Entry 9E41 (electron microscopy, 2.83 A resolution); this record covers chains A and C of the 6 polymer chains in the assembly.

== Chain A (and C) ==
Protein: E glycoprotein
From: Deer tick virus
Notes: chain C of this document is another copy of the same molecule, construct and numbering; everything in this record applies to it too
Reference sequence: Q8VBK7 (Q8VBK7_9FLAV); residues 1-494 here correspond to UniProt positions 279-772 (UniProt number = residue number + 278)
Amino-acid sequence (494 residues; each row starts with the number of its first residue):
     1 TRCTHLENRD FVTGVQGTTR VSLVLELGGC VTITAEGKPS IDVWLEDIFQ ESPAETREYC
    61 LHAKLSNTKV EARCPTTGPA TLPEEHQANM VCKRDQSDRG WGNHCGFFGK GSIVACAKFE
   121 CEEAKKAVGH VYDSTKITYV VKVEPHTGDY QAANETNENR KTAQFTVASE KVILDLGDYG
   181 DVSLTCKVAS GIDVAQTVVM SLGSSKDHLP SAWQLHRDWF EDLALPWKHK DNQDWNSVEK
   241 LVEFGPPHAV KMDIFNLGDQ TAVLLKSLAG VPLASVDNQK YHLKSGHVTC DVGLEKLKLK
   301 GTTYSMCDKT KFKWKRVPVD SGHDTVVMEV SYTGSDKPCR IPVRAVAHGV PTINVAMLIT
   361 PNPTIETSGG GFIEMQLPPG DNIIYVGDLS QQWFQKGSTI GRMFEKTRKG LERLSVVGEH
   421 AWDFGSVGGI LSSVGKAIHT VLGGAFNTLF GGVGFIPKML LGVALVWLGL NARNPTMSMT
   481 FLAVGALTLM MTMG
Disulfide bonds: C3-C30, C60-C121, C74-C105, C92-C116, C186-C290, C307-C339
Covalent attachments: N-acetylglucosamine (NAG) linked to N154
Differences from the reference sequence: conflict D175 (Asn453 in Q8VBK7), L215 (Val493 in Q8VBK7), L414 (Phe692 in Q8VBK7), I438 (Val716 in Q8VBK7), A486 (Val764 in Q8VBK7)
Residues lining bound ligands: palmitoyl-linoleoyl phosphatidylcholine (CPL; 1-palmitoyl-2-linoleoyl-sn-glycero-3-phosphocholine): L411, L414, S415, G418, W422, I438, H439, L442, G443, M490, M491

== How chain A and chain C interact ==
Contacting residue pairs - 51 pairs, chain A then chain C:
  T4(A) - F108(C)
  H5(A) - G102(C)
  L65(A) - H208(C)  hydrogen bond (backbone-side chain)
  D98(A) - E7(C)
  W101(A) - Y150(C)
  W101(A) - R316(C)
  W101(A) - V319(C)  hydrophobic
  W101(A) - V327(C)
  W101(A) - F372(C)  hydrophobic
  G102(A) - Y150(C)
  G102(A) - A152(C)
  G102(A) - A153(C)
  H104(A) - A152(C)
  H104(A) - N154(C)
  F108(A) - T4(C)
  F108(A) - D320(C)
  F108(A) - S321(C)
  F108(A) - V327(C)  hydrophobic
  Y150(A) - W101(C)
  Y150(A) - G102(C)  hydrogen bond (side chain-backbone)
  A152(A) - G102(C)
  A152(A) - H104(C)
  A153(A) - G102(C)  hydrogen bond (backbone-backbone)
  N154(A) - H104(C)  hydrogen bond
  D207(A) - N256(C)
  H208(A) - L65(C)
  H208(A) - T68(C)
  H208(A) - I254(C)
  H208(A) - F255(C)
  H208(A) - N256(C)  hydrogen bond (backbone-backbone)
  L209(A) - N256(C)
  I254(A) - H208(C)
  F255(A) - H208(C)
  N256(A) - D207(C)
  N256(A) - H208(C)  hydrogen bond (backbone-backbone)
  N256(A) - L209(C)
  L257(A) - A262(C)
  D259(A) - A262(C)
  Q260(A) - A262(C)
  A262(A) - L257(C)
  A262(A) - D259(C)
  A262(A) - Q260(C)
  V263(A) - K266(C)
  L265(A) - L257(C)
  R316(A) - W101(C)
  R316(A) - F108(C)
  V319(A) - F107(C)  hydrophobic
  V319(A) - F108(C)  hydrophobic
  D320(A) - F108(C)
  S321(A) - F108(C)
  V327(A) - F108(C)  hydrophobic
Interface residues without a listed pair, chain A (34 interface residues in all): E7, T68, G106, P210, G322
Interface residues without a listed pair, chain C (38 interface residues in all): H5, D98, G106, P210, V263, L265, G322, M328

== In short ==
34 residues of chain A face 38 of chain C across their interface; the contacts include 6 hydrogen bonds. Polar
pairs include L65(A)-H208(C), Y150(A)-G102(C) and N154(A)-H104(C). Bound to chain A: palmitoyl-linoleoyl
phosphatidylcholine. N-acetylglucosamine is covalently linked to N154(A).
Both chains are E glycoprotein (Deer tick virus). Entry 9E41 (Asymmetric unit of yPOWV) was determined by
electron microscopy.
